8FLW - chains H and G of the 8 polymer chains in the assembly; structure by electron microscopy, 3.58 A resolution.

[Chain H]
Molecule: PGT145 DU303 Heavy
From: Homo sapiens
Sequence (252 residues; each row starts with the number of its first residue; note: 2 numbers in that range are skipped by the numbering (no residue carries them; nothing is unmodelled there); a row labelled like 52A-52C holds insertion residues (52A, then the next letters in order)):
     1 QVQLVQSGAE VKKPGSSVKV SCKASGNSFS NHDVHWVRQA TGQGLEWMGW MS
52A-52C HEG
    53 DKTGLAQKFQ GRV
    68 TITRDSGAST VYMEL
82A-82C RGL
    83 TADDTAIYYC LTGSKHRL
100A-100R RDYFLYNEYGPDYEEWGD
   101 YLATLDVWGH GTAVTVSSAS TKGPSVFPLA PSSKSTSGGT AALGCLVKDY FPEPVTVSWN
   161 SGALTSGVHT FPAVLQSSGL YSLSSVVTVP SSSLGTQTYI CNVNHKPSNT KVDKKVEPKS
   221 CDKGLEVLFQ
Disordered / not traced: 119-230
Disulfides: Cys-22/Cys-92
Modified / non-standard residues: Tyr-100F (O-sulfo-L-tyrosine; TYS); Tyr-100I (O-sulfo-L-tyrosine; TYS)

[Chain G]
Molecule: Envelope glycoprotein gp120
From: Human immunodeficiency virus 1
UniProtKB: Q2N0S6 (Q2N0S6_9HIV1); the construct lacks a stretch of the UniProt sequence and is renumbered around it, so the offset changes along the chain: 31-141 = UniProt 30-140; 150-185 = UniProt 141-176; 189-309 = UniProt 188-308; 312-321 = UniProt 309-318; 2 more segments
Sequence (481 residues; row label = number of the first residue in the row; note: 14 numbers in that range are skipped by the numbering (no residue carries them; nothing is unmodelled there); a row labelled like 185A-185K holds insertion residues (185A, then the next letters in order)):
    31 AENLWVTVYY GVPVWKDAET TLFCASDAKA YETEKHNVWA THACVPTDPN PQEIHLENVT
    91 EEFNMWKNNM VEQMHTDIIS LWDQSLKPCV KLTPLCVTLQ CTNVTNNITD D
   150 MRGELKNCSF NMTTELRDKK QKVYSLFYRL DVVQIN
185A-185K ENQGNRSNNSN
   189 KEYRLINCNT SACTQACPKV SFEPIPIHYC APAGFAILKC KDKKFNGTGP CPSVSTVQCT
   249 HGIKPVVSTQ LLLNGSLAEE EVMIRSENIT NNAKNILVQF NTPVQINCTR PNNNTRKSIR
   309 I
   312 GPGQAFYATG
  321A D
   322 IIGDIRQAHC NVSKATWNET LGKVVKQLRK HFGNNTIIRF ANSSGGDLEV TTHSFNCGGE
   382 FFYCNTSGLF NSTWISN
   400 TSVQGSNSTG SNDSITLPCR IKQIINMWQR IGQCMYAPPI QGVIRCVSNI TGLILTRDGG
   460 STNSTTETFR PGGGDMRDNW RSELYKYKVV KIEPLGVAPT RCKRRVVGRR RRRR
Disordered / not traced: 31-32, 185A-185K, 400-409, 506-513
Disulfides: Cys-54/Cys-74, Cys-119/Cys-205, Cys-126/Cys-196, Cys-131/Cys-157, Cys-201/Cys-433, Cys-218/Cys-247, Cys-228/Cys-239, Cys-296/Cys-331, Cys-378/Cys-445, Cys-385/Cys-418
Covalently attached groups: N-acetylglucosamine (NAG) linked to Asn-88, Asn-133, Asn-156, Asn-160, Asn-197, Asn-234, Asn-262, Asn-276, Asn-295, Asn-301, Asn-332, Asn-339, Asn-355, Asn-363, Asn-386, Asn-392, Asn-448
Construct notes: conflict Cys-201 (Ile200 in Q2N0S6), Asn-332 (Thr330 in Q2N0S6), Cys-433 (Ala430 in Q2N0S6), Cys-501 (Ala498 in Q2N0S6), Arg-509 (Glu506 in Q2N0S6), Arg-510 (Lys507 in Q2N0S6), Arg-512 (Ala509 in Q2N0S6), Arg-513 (Val510 in Q2N0S6)

[Chain H / chain G interface]
Contacting residue pairs - 5 pairs, chain H then chain G:
  Tyr-100F(H) / Arg-166(G)
  Tyr-100I(H) / Pro-124(G)
  Tyr-100I(H) / Gln-315(G)
  Pro-100K(H) / Val-127(G)  hydrophobic
  Pro-100K(H) / Thr-162(G)
Interface residues without a listed pair, chain H (6 interface residues in all): Gly-100J, Asp-100L, Trp-100P
Interface residues without a listed pair, chain G (6 interface residues in all): Lys-169
The authors on this interface:
  - specific contacts: Arg-166(G)/Asp-100L(H)

[Overview]
Chain H and chain G each contribute 6 residues to their interface. The authors report a contact between
Arg-166(G) and Asp-100L(H). Covalently linked N-acetylglucosamine: at Asn-88(G), Asn-133(G), Asn-156(G),
Asn-160(G), Asn-197(G) and Asn-234(G) and 11 more.
Chain H is PGT145 DU303 Heavy (Homo sapiens) and chain G is Envelope glycoprotein gp120 (Human
immunodeficiency virus 1); the structure, Cryo-EM Structure of PGT145 DU303 Fab in complex with BG505
DS-SOSIP.664, was determined by electron microscopy, deposited together with 8FK5 and 8FL1.
